Entry 9QG8 (X-ray diffraction, 2.15 A resolution); this record covers chains A and B of the 3 polymer chains in the assembly.

[Chain A]
Protein: MHC class I antigen
From: Acrocephalus arundinaceus
UniProt: O98187 (O98187_ACRAR); residues 3-276 here correspond to UniProt positions 26-299 (UniProt number = residue number + 23)
Amino-acid sequence (275 residues; row label = number of the first residue in the row):
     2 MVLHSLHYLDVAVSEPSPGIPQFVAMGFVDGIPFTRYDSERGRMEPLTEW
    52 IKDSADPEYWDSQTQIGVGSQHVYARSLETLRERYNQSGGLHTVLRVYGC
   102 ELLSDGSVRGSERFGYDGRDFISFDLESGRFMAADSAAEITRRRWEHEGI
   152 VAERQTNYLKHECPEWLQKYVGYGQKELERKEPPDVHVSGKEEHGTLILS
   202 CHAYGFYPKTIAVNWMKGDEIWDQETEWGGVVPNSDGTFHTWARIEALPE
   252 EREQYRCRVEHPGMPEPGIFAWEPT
Disordered / not traced: 276
Construct notes: initiating methionine (2)
Cystine bridges: Cys101-Cys164, Cys202-Cys258
From the paper describing this entry:
  - conformationally variable residues: Arg155
  - specificity-determining residues: Arg97, Arg155

[Chain B]
Protein: Beta-2-microglobulin
From: Acrocephalus arundinaceus
UniProt: A0A076JEK1 (A0A076JEK1_ACRAR); residues 6-104 here correspond to UniProt positions 14-112 (UniProt number = residue number + 8)
Amino-acid sequence (122 residues; row label = number of the first residue in the row; numbers below 1 keep their minus sign (Met-17 is residue -17)):
   -17 MHHHHHHSSGVDLGTENLYFQSMAGEAPKVEVYARSRAEEGKENILHCFI
    33 TGFHPPKIDVELLKNGEPMPGVTYGDLSFNDKWQFQRLVYVPFIPTREDI
    83 FTCRVAHSTMPEPRSYRWEPDF
Disordered / not traced: -17 to 6
Construct notes: initiating methionine (-17); expression tag (-16 to 5)
Cystine bridges: Cys30-Cys85

[How chain A and chain B interact]
Pairs across the interface (59; chain A residue first):
  Leu10(A) with Ser60(B); Phe61(B), hydrophobic
  Asp11(A) with Phe61(B)
  Val12(A) with Phe61(B), hydrophobic
  Ser18(A) with Lys39(B)
  Gly20(A) with Arg69(B), hydrogen bond (backbone-side chain)
  Ile21(A) with Pro38(B); Arg69(B)
  Met27(A) with Asp58(B)
  Arg37(A) with Asp58(B), salt bridge
  Leu92(A) with Pro37(B), hydrophobic; Pro38(B)
  Thr94(A) with Phe67(B)
  Leu96(A) with Phe61(B), hydrophobic; Trp65(B), hydrophobic; Phe67(B), hydrophobic
  Arg97(A) with Phe61(B)
  Val98(A) with Phe61(B), hydrophobic; Trp65(B), hydrophobic
  Arg114(A) with Asp63(B), hydrogen bond (side chain-backbone); Trp65(B)
  Phe115(A) with Trp65(B)
  Gly116(A) with Trp65(B)
  Asp118(A) with His36(B), hydrogen bond (backbone-side chain)
  Gly119(A) with His36(B); Lys64(B); Trp65(B)
  Arg120(A) with Trp65(B)
  Asp121(A) with Trp65(B), hydrogen bond
  His188(A) with Arg19(B), hydrogen bond; Asp103(B), salt bridge
  Ser190(A) with Asp103(B)
  Lys192(A) with Glu101(B), salt bridge
  His203(A) with Asp103(B)
  Tyr205(A) with Ala16(B); Arg17(B); Ser18(B); Arg19(B); Asp103(B), hydrogen bond
  Gly206(A) with Arg17(B)
  Gly231(A) with Glu13(B)
  Val233(A) with Glu13(B); Tyr15(B); Phe31(B), hydrophobic
  Pro234(A) with Tyr15(B), hydrogen bond (backbone-side chain); Phe31(B); Leu70(B)
  Asn235(A) with Tyr15(B); Arg17(B); His29(B), hydrogen bond; Leu70(B)
  Ser236(A) with Ile27(B); His29(B); Leu70(B); Tyr72(B)
  Asp237(A) with Arg17(B), salt bridge
  Thr239(A) with Arg17(B)
  His241(A) with Tyr15(B); Ala16(B)
Other interface residues (no listed pair), chain A (38 interface residues in all): Glu16, Asp186, Gly230, Trp243
Other interface residues (no listed pair), chain B (26 interface residues in all): Leu59

[In short]
The interface between chain A and chain B involves 38 residues on one side and 26 on the other; the contacts
include 8 hydrogen bonds and 4 salt bridges. Polar pairs include Arg37(A)-Asp58(B), His188(A)-Asp103(B) and
Lys192(A)-Glu101(B). From the paper: specificity determinants Arg97(A) and Arg155(A); conformational
variability at Arg155(A).
Chain A is MHC class I antigen and chain B is Beta-2-microglobulin, both from Acrocephalus arundinaceus; the
structure, Crystal structure of the great reed warbler MHC class I in complex with an 8-mer peptide, was
determined by X-ray diffraction.
